PDB entry 6OOH | X-ray diffraction, 1.50 A resolution | chain A

# Chain A
Name: Beta-lactamase
Source organism: Escherichia coli
Notes: EC 3.5.2.6
UniProtKB: I7AP60 (I7AP60_ECOLX); the author numbering skips numbers that UniProt does not, so the offset changes along the chain: 25-57 = UniProt 22-54; 59-238 = UniProt 55-234; 240-252 = UniProt 235-247; 254-290 = UniProt 248-284
Amino-acid sequence (263 residues; numbered 25 to 290; 3 numbers in that range are skipped by the numbering (no residue carries them; nothing is unmodelled there); the number before each row is that of its first residue):
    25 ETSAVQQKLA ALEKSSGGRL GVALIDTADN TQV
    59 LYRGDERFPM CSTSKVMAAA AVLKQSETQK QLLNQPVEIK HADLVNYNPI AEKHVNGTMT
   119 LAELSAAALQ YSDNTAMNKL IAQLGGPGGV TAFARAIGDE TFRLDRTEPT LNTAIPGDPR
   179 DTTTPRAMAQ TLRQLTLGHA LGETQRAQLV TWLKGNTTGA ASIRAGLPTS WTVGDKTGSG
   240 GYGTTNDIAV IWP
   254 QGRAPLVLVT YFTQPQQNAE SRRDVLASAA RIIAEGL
Modified positions: Glu-25 (pyroglutamic acid; PCA)
Differences from the reference sequence: conflict Glu-25 (Gln22 in I7AP60), His-99 (Pro95 in I7AP60)
Residues lining bound ligands:
  - J1X (3-(1H-pyrazol-1-yl)-N-[3-(1H-tetrazol-5-yl)phenyl]-5-(trifluoromethyl)benzamide), molecule 1: Ser-70, Lys-73, Asn-104, Tyr-105, Ser-130, Asn-132, Pro-167, Thr-168, Asn-170, Thr-171, Lys-234, Thr-235, Gly-236, Ser-237, Gly-238, Gly-240, Gln-270
  - J1X, molecule 2: Asn-104, Tyr-105, Tyr-129, Ser-130, Thr-216, Thr-235, Ser-237, Ser-274, Arg-276
Reported in the primary citation:
  - binding site for J1X: Gly-238

# In short
Ligands of chain A: compound J1X. The paper reports a binding site for J1X at Gly-238.
Chain A is Beta-lactamase (Escherichia coli); the structure, CTX-M-27 Beta Lactamase with Compound 14, was
determined by X-ray diffraction, deposited together with 6OOE, 6OOF, 6OOJ and 6OOK.
